PDB entry 6GG8 | X-ray diffraction, 1.80 A resolution | chains A and B

[Chain A]
Molecule: Mineralocorticoid receptor
From: Homo sapiens
UniProtKB: P08235 (MCR_HUMAN); residue numbers follow UniProt; this construct covers 735-984
Amino-acid sequence (305 residues; numbered 713 to 1017; the number before each row is that of its first residue):
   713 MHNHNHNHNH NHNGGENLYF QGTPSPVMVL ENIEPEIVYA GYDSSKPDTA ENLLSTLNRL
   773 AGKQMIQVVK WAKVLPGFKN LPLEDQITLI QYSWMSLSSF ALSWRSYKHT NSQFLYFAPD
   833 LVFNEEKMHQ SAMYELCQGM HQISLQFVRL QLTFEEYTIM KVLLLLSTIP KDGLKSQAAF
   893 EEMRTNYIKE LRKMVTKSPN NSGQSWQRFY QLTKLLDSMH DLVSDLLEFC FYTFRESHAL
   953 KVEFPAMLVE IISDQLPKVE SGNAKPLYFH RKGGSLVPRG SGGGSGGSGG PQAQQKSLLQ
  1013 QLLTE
Unresolved in the structure: 713-736, 911-916, 985-1017
Differences from the reference sequence: initiating methionine (713); expression tag (714-734, 985-1017); conflict Ser808 (Cys in P08235), Ser910 (Cys in P08235)
Curated features (UniProtKB/Swiss-Prot):
  - region: Lys782 to Lys785 (Important for coactivator binding)
  - binding site (21-hydroxyprogesterone): Asn770, Gln776, Arg817, Thr945
  - binding site (aldosterone): Asn770, Gln776, Arg817, Thr945
  - binding site (progesterone): Asn770, Gln776, Arg817, Thr945
  - natural variant: Pro759 (P759S: In PHA1A), Leu769 (L769P: In PHA1A), Asn770 (N770K: In PHA1A), Gln776 (Q776R: In PHA1A), Ser805 (S805P: In PHA1A), Ser810 (S810L: In EOHSEP), Ser815 (S815R: In PHA1A), Ser818 (S818L: In PHA1A), Leu924 (L924P: In PHA1A), Glu972 (E972G: In PHA1A), Leu979 (L979P: In PHA1A)
  - mutagenesis: Ser767 (S767N: Loss of transcription transactivation; S767Q: Strong decrease of transcription transactivation), Asn770 (N770A/D/H/Q/S/T: Abolishes aldosterone binding and transcription transactivation), Gln776 (Q776A: Reduces aldosterone binding and transcription transactivation), Lys782 (K782E: Decreased coactivator binding), Lys785 (K785E: Loss of coactivator binding), Glu796 (E796R: Decreased coactivator binding), Ser810 (S810M: Alters receptor specificity), Arg817 (R817A: Reduces aldosterone binding and transcription transactivation), Cys849 (C849S: Strongly decreases affinity for aldosterone and transcription transactivation), Cys942 (C942S: Abolishes steroid binding and transcription transactivation), Thr945 (T945A: Decreases aldosterone-binding and cortisol-binding), Leu952 (L952A: Reduces transcription transactivation), 4 further mutagenesis entries in UniProt
Ligand contacts: EY8 ([(3R)-7-fluoranyl-4-[(3-oxidanylidene-4H-1,4-benzoxazin-6-yl)carbonyl]-2,3-dihydro-1,4-benzoxazin-3-yl]methanesulfonamide): Leu766, Leu769, Asn770, Leu772, Ala773, Gln776, Trp806, Met807, Ser810, Ser811, Leu814, Arg817, Phe829, Met845, Leu848, Cys849, Met852, Leu938, Phe941, Cys942, Thr945, Val954, Phe956

[Chain B]
Molecule: Nuclear receptor coactivator 1
From: Homo sapiens
Notes: EC 2.3.1.48
UniProtKB: Q15788 (NCOA1_HUMAN); numbering as in UniProt (aligned over 1427-1441)
Amino-acid sequence (15 residues; row label = number of the first residue in the row):
  1427 PQAQQKSLLQ QLLTE
Unresolved in the structure: 1427-1431
Curated features (UniProtKB/Swiss-Prot):
  - motif: Leu1435 to Leu1439 (LXXLL motif 7)

[Interface between chain A and chain B]
Contacting residue pairs (21; chain A residue first):
  Val781(A) - Leu1435(B)  hydrophobic
  Val781(A) - Leu1438(B)  hydrophobic
  Val781(A) - Leu1439(B)  hydrophobic
  Lys785(A) - Leu1438(B)  hydrogen bond (side chain-backbone)
  Lys785(A) - Leu1439(B)
  Lys785(A) - Glu1441(B)  hydrogen bond (side chain-backbone)
  Leu795(A) - Leu1439(B)  hydrophobic
  Leu795(A) - Thr1440(B)
  Gln798(A) - Leu1439(B)
  Ile799(A) - Leu1435(B)  hydrophobic
  Ile799(A) - Gln1436(B)
  Ile799(A) - Leu1439(B)  hydrophobic
  Ile802(A) - Leu1435(B)  hydrophobic
  Ile802(A) - Leu1439(B)  hydrophobic
  Gln803(A) - Leu1435(B)
  Ala958(A) - Leu1434(B)  hydrophobic
  Met959(A) - Leu1434(B)
  Met959(A) - Leu1435(B)
  Glu962(A) - Ser1433(B)  hydrogen bond
  Glu962(A) - Leu1434(B)  hydrogen bond (side chain-backbone)
  Glu962(A) - Leu1435(B)  hydrogen bond (side chain-backbone)
Interface residues without a listed pair, chain A (13 interface residues in all): Ile778, Phe790, Ile963

[In short]
The interface between chain A and chain B involves 13 residues on one side and 8 on the other, with 5 hydrogen
bonds. Polar pairs include Lys785(A)-Leu1438(B), Lys785(A)-Glu1441(B) and Glu962(A)-Ser1433(B). Chain A binds
compound EY8.
Chain A is Mineralocorticoid receptor and chain B is Nuclear receptor coactivator 1, both from Homo sapiens;
the structure, Mineralocorticoid receptor in complex with (s)-13, was determined by X-ray diffraction together
with 6GEV and 6GGG from the same study.
